3S67 - chain A; structure by X-ray diffraction, 2.26 A resolution.

== Chain A ==
Protein: Cystatin-C
From: Homo sapiens
Reference sequence: P01034 (CYTC_HUMAN); residues 1-120 here correspond to UniProt positions 27-146 (UniProt number = residue number + 26)
Amino-acid sequence (120 residues; numbered 1 to 120; the number before each row is that of its first residue):
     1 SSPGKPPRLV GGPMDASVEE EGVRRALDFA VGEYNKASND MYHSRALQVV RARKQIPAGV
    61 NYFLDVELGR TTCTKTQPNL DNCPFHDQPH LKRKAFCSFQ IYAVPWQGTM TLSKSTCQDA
Unresolved in the structure: 1-9
Construct notes: engineered mutation Pro57 (Val83 in P01034)
Swiss-Prot annotation at these positions:
  - motif: Gln55, Ile56, Ala58, Gly59 (Secondary area of contact)
  - site: Gly11 (Reactive site)
  - modified residue: Ser17 (Phosphoserine)
Disulfide bonds: Cys73-Cys83, Cys97-Cys117

== Summary ==
Chain A is Cystatin-C (Homo sapiens); the structure, Crystal structure of V57P mutant of human cystatin C, was
determined by X-ray diffraction together with 3SVA from the same study.
